PDB entry 1WTE | X-ray diffraction, 1.90 A resolution | chains Y and B of the 4 polymer chains in the assembly

== Chain Y ==
Molecule: 13-nt DNA strand
Sequence (13 nucleotides; row label = number of the first residue in the row):
     1 GGCAGGGCCCGGT
Metal / ion sites: Na+: DG6 (shared with Asp110(B), Leu125(B) of chain B)

== Chain B ==
Protein: EcoO109IR
Source organism: Escherichia coli
Notes: EC 3.1.21.4
UniProtKB: Q9RPJ3 (Q9RPJ3_ECOLI); numbering as in UniProt (aligned over 1-272)
Amino-acid sequence (272 residues; each row starts with the number of its first residue):
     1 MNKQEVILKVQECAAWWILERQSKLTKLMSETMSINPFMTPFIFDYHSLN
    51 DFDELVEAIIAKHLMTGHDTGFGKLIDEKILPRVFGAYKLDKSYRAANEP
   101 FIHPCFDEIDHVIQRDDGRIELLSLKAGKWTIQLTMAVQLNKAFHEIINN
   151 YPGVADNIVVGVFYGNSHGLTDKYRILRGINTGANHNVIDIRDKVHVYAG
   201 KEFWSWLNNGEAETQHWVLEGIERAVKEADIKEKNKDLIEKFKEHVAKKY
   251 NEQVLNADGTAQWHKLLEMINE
Metal / ion sites: Na+: Asp110, Leu125 (shared with DG6(Y) of chain Y)

== Chain Y / chain B interface ==
Pairs across the interface (21):
  DG5(Y) - Arg95(B)  salt bridge to the phosphate
  DG5(Y) - Asp107(B)  phosphate contact
  DG6(Y) - Thr70(B)  hydrogen bond to the base
  DG6(Y) - Gly73(B)  phosphate contact
  DG6(Y) - Lys74(B)  sugar contact
  DG6(Y) - Asp77(B)  phosphate contact
  DG6(Y) - Asp110(B)  phosphate contact
  DG6(Y) - Lys126(B)  salt bridge to the phosphate
  DG7(Y) - Asp69(B)  sugar contact
  DG7(Y) - Thr70(B)  sugar contact
  DG7(Y) - Lys126(B)  phosphate contact
  DG7(Y) - Ala127(B)  hydrogen bond to the phosphate
  DG7(Y) - Thr131(B)  phosphate contact
  DC8(Y) - Asp69(B)  sugar contact
  DC8(Y) - Ala127(B)  phosphate contact
  DC8(Y) - Trp130(B)  hydrogen bond to the base
  DC8(Y) - Thr131(B)  hydrogen bond to the phosphate
  DC8(Y) - Gln133(B)  base contact
  DC8(Y) - Tyr164(B)  hydrogen bond to the phosphate
  DC9(Y) - Trp130(B)  hydrogen bond to the base
  DC9(Y) - Ile132(B)  base contact
Other interface residues (no listed pair), chain Y (6 interface residues in all): DC10
Other interface residues (no listed pair), chain B (19 interface residues in all): Leu125, Gly128, Met136, Phe163

== Summary ==
Chain Y and chain B form an interface of 6 and 19 residues respectively, with 6 hydrogen bonds and 2 salt
bridges. Among the polar pairs are DG6(Y)-Thr70(B), DC8(Y)-Trp130(B) and DC9(Y)-Trp130(B). The Na+ site is
built by Asp110(B), Leu125(B) and DG6(Y).
Here chain Y is a 13-nt DNA strand and chain B is EcoO109IR (Escherichia coli). Entry 1WTE (Crystal structure
of type II restrcition endonuclease, EcoO109I complexed with cognate DNA) was determined by X-ray diffraction.
